4GGR - chain A; structure by X-ray diffraction, 1.90 A resolution.

Chain A:
Molecule: Bradavidin 2
Source organism: Bradyrhizobium japonicum
UniProt: Q89U61 (Q89U61_BRAJA); residues 1-112 here correspond to UniProt positions 19-130 (UniProt number = residue number + 18)
Chain sequence (115 residues; row label = number of the first residue in the row; numbers below 1 keep their minus sign (Gln-2 is residue -2)):
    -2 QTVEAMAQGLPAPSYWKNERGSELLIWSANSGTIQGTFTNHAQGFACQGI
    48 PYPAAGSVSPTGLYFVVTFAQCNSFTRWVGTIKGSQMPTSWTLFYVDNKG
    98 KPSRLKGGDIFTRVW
Not modelled in the structure: -2 to 6
Differences from the reference sequence: expression tag (-2 to 0)
Disulfides: Cys44-Cys69

In short:
Chain A is Bradavidin 2 (Bradyrhizobium japonicum); the structure, The structure of apo bradavidin2 (Form A),
was determined by X-ray diffraction together with 4GGT and 4GGZ from the same study.
